Entry 8B4D (X-ray diffraction, 2.64 A resolution); this record covers chains D and M of the 5 polymer chains in the assembly.

== Chain D ==
Protein: Cholera toxin transcriptional activator
Organism: Vibrio cholerae
Reference sequence: P15795 (TOXR_VIBCH); residues 7-114 here correspond to UniProt positions 19-126 (UniProt number = residue number + 12)
Chain sequence (109 residues; each row starts with the number of its first residue):
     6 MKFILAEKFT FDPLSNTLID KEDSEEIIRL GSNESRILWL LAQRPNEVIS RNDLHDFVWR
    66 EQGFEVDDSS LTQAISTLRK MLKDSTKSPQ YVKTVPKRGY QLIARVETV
Sequence notes: initiating methionine (6)

== Chain M ==
Molecule: 40-nt DNA strand
Sequence (40 nucleotides; each row starts with the number of its first residue):
    57 GAAAAACATA AAGTAACTCA TGTTATTTTA TGTTTTTTGG

== Chain D / chain M interface ==
Pairs across the interface (17; chain D residue first):
  Gly-36(D) / DT82(M)  phosphate contact
  Ser-37(D) / DT82(M)  hydrogen bond to the phosphate
  Asn-38(D) / DT83(M)  hydrogen bond to the phosphate
  Trp-64(D) / DT83(M)  hydrogen bond to the phosphate
  Val-71(D) / DT83(M)  phosphate contact
  Val-71(D) / DT84(M)  phosphate contact
  Asp-72(D) / DT84(M)  hydrogen bond to the phosphate
  Asp-72(D) / DT85(M)  phosphate contact
  Ser-74(D) / DT84(M)  base contact
  Ser-74(D) / DT85(M)  base contact
  Ser-75(D) / DT83(M)  sugar contact
  Ser-75(D) / DT84(M)  phosphate contact
  Gln-78(D) / DT83(M)  base contact
  Gln-78(D) / DT84(M)  base contact
  Pro-101(D) / DT91(M)  phosphate contact
  Lys-102(D) / DT92(M)  phosphate contact
  Lys-102(D) / DT93(M)  salt bridge to the phosphate
Interface residues without a listed pair, chain D (14 interface residues in all): Phe-69, Glu-70, Lys-92

== In short ==
The interface between chain D and chain M involves 14 residues on one side and 7 on the other, with 4 hydrogen
bonds and 1 salt bridge. Polar pairs include Ser-37(D)/DT82(M), Asn-38(D)/DT83(M) and Trp-64(D)/DT83(M).
Chain D is Cholera toxin transcriptional activator (Vibrio cholerae) and chain M is a 40-nt DNA strand; the
structure, ToxR bacterial transcriptional regulator bound to 40 bp toxT promoter DNA, was determined by X-ray
diffraction, deposited together with 8B4B, 8B4C and 8B4E.
